PDB entry 4TKY | X-ray diffraction, 2.50 A resolution | chains A and E

Chain A:
Protein: Thiol:disulfide interchange protein DsbA
Organism: Escherichia coli K-12
UniProtKB: P0AEG4 (DSBA_ECOLI); residues 1-189 here correspond to UniProt positions 20-208 (UniProt number = residue number + 19)
Chain sequence (191 residues; row label = number of the first residue in the row; numbers below 1 keep their minus sign (Ser-1 is residue -1)):
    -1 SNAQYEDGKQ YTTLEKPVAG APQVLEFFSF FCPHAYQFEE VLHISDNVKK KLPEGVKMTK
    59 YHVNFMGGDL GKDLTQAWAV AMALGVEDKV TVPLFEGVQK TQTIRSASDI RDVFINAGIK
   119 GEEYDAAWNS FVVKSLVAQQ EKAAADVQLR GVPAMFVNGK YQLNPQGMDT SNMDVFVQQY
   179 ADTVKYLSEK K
Disordered / not traced: -1 to 0, 189
Construct notes: expression tag (-1 to 0); conflict Ala33 (Cys52 in P0AEG4)

Chain E:
Protein: Pro-phe-ala-thr-cys-asp-ser
Chain sequence (9 residues; row label = number of the first residue in the row):
   199 XPFATCDSX
Modified residues: ACE (acetyl group) at position 199; NH2 (amino group) at position 207

Chain A / chain E interface:
Residue-residue contacts (24; chain A residue first):
  Cys30(A) - Cys204(E)  disulfide
  Pro31(A) - Cys204(E)
  His32(A) - Ala202(E)
  His32(A) - Thr203(E)
  His32(A) - Cys204(E)
  Gln35(A) - ACE_199(E)
  Gln35(A) - Pro200(E)
  Phe63(A) - Cys204(E)
  Phe63(A) - Asp205(E)
  Phe63(A) - Ser206(E)
  Met64(A) - Cys204(E)  hydrophobic
  Arg148(A) - Asp205(E)
  Arg148(A) - Ser206(E)  hydrogen bond (backbone-backbone)
  Gly149(A) - Cys204(E)
  Gly149(A) - Asp205(E)
  Val150(A) - Thr203(E)
  Val150(A) - Cys204(E)  hydrogen bond (backbone-backbone)
  Pro151(A) - Ala202(E)
  Pro151(A) - Thr203(E)
  Pro163(A) - Phe201(E)  hydrophobic
  Gln164(A) - Phe201(E)
  Thr168(A) - Pro200(E)
  Met171(A) - Pro200(E)  hydrophobic
  Phe174(A) - Pro200(E)
Interface residues without a listed pair, chain A (17 interface residues in all): Leu40, Leu147
Cross-chain cystine bridges: Cys30(A)-Cys204(E)

Overview:
17 residues of chain A and 8 residues of chain E are in contact, with 1 disulfide bond and 2 hydrogen bonds.
Main-chain hydrogen bonds include Arg148(A)-Ser206(E) and Val150(A)-Cys204(E).
Here chain A is Thiol:disulfide interchange protein DsbA (Escherichia coli K-12) and chain E is
Pro-phe-ala-thr-cys-asp-ser. Entry 4TKY (The complex structure of E. coli DsbA bound to a peptide at the
DsbA/DsbB interface) was determined by X-ray diffraction.
